Entry 5CBY (X-ray diffraction, 2.00 A resolution); this record covers chains B and D of the 4 polymer chains in the assembly.

# Chain B
Name: AncGR2 DNA Binding Domain
Amino-acid sequence (105 residues; row label = number of the first residue in the row):
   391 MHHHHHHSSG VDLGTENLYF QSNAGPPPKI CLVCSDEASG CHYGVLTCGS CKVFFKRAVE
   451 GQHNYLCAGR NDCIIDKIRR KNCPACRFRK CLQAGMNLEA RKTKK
Unresolved in the structure: 391-417, 490-495
Bound ions: Zn2+ site 1: Cys421, Cys424, Cys438, Cys441; Zn2+ site 2: Cys457, Cys463, Cys473, Cys476

# Chain D
Molecule: 18-nt DNA strand
Sequence (18 nucleotides; numbered 1 to 18; the number before each row is that of its first residue):
     1 TCAGAACACT CTGTTCTG

# Interface between chain B and chain D
Contacting residue pairs (10):
  Gly430(B) - DC2(D)  phosphate contact
  Cys431(B) - DC2(D)  hydrogen bond to the phosphate
  Cys431(B) - DA3(D)  phosphate contact
  His432(B) - DC2(D)  sugar contact
  His432(B) - DA3(D)  salt bridge to the phosphate
  Tyr433(B) - DA3(D)  hydrogen bond to the phosphate
  Tyr433(B) - DG4(D)  hydrogen bond to the phosphate
  Lys442(B) - DG4(D)  hydrogen bond to the base
  Lys446(B) - DG4(D)  salt bridge to the phosphate
  Arg447(B) - DA6(D)  base contact
Also at the interface, not in a pair above, chain B (8 interface residues in all): Val443
Also at the interface, not in a pair above, chain D (5 interface residues in all): DC7

# Summary
The interface between chain B and chain D involves 8 residues on one side and 5 on the other; the contacts
include 4 hydrogen bonds and 2 salt bridges. Polar pairs include Lys442(B)-DG4(D), Cys431(B)-DC2(D) and
Tyr433(B)-DA3(D).
Chain B is AncGR2 DNA Binding Domain and chain D is an 18-nt DNA strand; the structure, AncGR2 DNA Binding
Domain - (+)GRE Complex, was determined by X-ray diffraction together with 5CBX, 5CBZ, 5CC0 and 5CC1 from the
same study.
